PDB entry 1NAK | X-ray diffraction, 2.57 A resolution | chains L and P of the 3 polymer chains in the assembly

Chain L:
Name: Fab 83.1 - light chain
Source organism: Mus musculus
Notes: antibody fragment or engineered binder
Amino-acid sequence (219 residues; row label = number of the first residue in the row; a row labelled like 27A-27E holds insertion residues (27A, then the next letters in order)):
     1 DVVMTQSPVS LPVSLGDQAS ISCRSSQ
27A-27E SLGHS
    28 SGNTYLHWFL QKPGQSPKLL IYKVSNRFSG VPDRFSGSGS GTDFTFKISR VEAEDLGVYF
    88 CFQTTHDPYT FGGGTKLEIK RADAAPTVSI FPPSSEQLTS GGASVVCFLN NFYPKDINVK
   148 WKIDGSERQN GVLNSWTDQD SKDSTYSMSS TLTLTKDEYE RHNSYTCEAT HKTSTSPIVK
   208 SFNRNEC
Unresolved in the structure: 213-214
Cystine bridges: Cys23-Cys88, Cys134-Cys194

Chain P:
Name: Peptide MP1
Amino-acid sequence (16 residues; row label = number of the first residue in the row; note: 2 numbers in that range are skipped by the numbering (no residue carries them; nothing is unmodelled there)):
   311 CKRIHI
   319 GPGRAFYTTC
Unresolved in the structure: 311, 324-328

Interface between chain L and chain P:
Pairs across the interface (12; chain L residue first):
  Tyr32(L) - His315(P)
  Tyr32(L) - Arg322(P)
  His34(L) - Ile316(P)
  Leu46(L) - Ile314(P)  hydrophobic
  Tyr49(L) - Ile314(P)  hydrophobic
  Lys50(L) - Ile314(P)
  Lys50(L) - His315(P)  hydrogen bond (side chain-backbone)
  Lys50(L) - Ile316(P)
  Phe55(L) - Ile314(P)  hydrophobic
  Thr91(L) - Ile316(P)  hydrogen bond (side chain-backbone)
  Thr91(L) - Arg322(P)  hydrogen bond (backbone-side chain)
  Tyr96(L) - Pro320(P)
Interface residues without a listed pair, chain P (6 interface residues in all): Gly319

Overview:
8 residues of chain L and 6 residues of chain P are in contact, with 3 hydrogen bonds. Polar contacts include
Lys50(L)-His315(P), Thr91(L)-Ile316(P) and Thr91(L)-Arg322(P).
Chain L is Fab 83.1 - light chain (Mus musculus) and chain P is Peptide MP1; the structure, IGG1 fab fragment
(83.1) complex with 16-residue peptide (residues 304-321 of HIV-1 GP120 (Mn isolate)), was determined by X-ray
diffraction.
